8YO7 - chains A and D of the 8 polymer chains in the assembly; structure by electron microscopy, 3.16 A resolution.

== Chain A ==
Name: DNA topoisomerase medium subunit
From: Escherichia phage T4
Notes: EC 5.6.2.2
UniProtKB: P07065 (TOP5_BPT4); residue numbers follow UniProt; this construct covers 1-442
Amino-acid sequence (452 residues; row label = number of the first residue in the row):
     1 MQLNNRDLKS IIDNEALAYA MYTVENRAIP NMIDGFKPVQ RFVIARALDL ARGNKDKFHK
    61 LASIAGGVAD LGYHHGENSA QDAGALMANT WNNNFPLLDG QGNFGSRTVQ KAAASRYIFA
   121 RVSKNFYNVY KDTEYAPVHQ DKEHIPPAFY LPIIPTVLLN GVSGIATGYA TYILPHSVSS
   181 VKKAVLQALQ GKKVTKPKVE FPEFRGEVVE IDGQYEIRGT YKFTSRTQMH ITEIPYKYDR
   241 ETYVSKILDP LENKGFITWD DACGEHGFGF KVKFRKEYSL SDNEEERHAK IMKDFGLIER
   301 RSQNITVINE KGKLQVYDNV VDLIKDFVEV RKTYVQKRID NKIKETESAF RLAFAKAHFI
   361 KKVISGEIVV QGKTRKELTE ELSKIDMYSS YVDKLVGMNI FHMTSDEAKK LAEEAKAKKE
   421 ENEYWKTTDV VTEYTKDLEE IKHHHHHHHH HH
Unresolved in the structure: 443-452
Differences from the reference sequence: expression tag (443-452)

== Chain D ==
Name: DNA topoisomerase (ATP-hydrolyzing)
From: Enterobacteria phage T6
Notes: EC 5.6.2.2
UniProtKB: A0A346FJ89 (A0A346FJ89_BPT6); residues 1-605 here = UniProt positions 1-605
Amino-acid sequence (611 residues; row label = number of the first residue in the row):
     1 MIKNEIKILS DIEHIKKRSG MYIGSSANEM HERFLFGKWE SVQYVPGLVK LIDEIIDNSV
    61 DEGIRTKFKF ANKINVTIKN NQVTVEDNGR GIPQAMVKTP TGEEIPGPVA AWTIPKAGGN
   121 FGDDKERVTG GMNGVGSSLT NIFSVMFVGE TGDGQNNIVV RCSNGMENKS WETIPGKWKG
   181 TRVTFIPDFM SFETNELSQV YLDITLDRLQ TLAVVYPDIQ FTFNGKKVQG NFKKYARQYD
   241 EHAIVQEQEN CSIAVGRSPD GFRQLTYVNN IHTKNGGHHI DCVMDDICED LIPQIKRKFK
   301 IDVTKARVKE CLTIVMFVRD MKNMRFDSQT KERLTSPFGE IRSHIQLDAK KISRAILNNE
   361 AILMPIIEAA LARKLAAEKA AETKAAKKAS KAKVHKHIKA NLCGKDADTT LFLTEGDSAI
   421 GYLIDVRDKE LHGGYPLRGK VLNSWGMSYA DMLKNKELFD ICAITGLVLG EKAENLNYHN
   481 IAIMTDADHD GLGSIYPSLL GFFSNWPELF EQGRIRFVKT PVIIAHVGKK QEWFYTVAEY
   541 ESAKDALPKH SIRYIKGLGS LEKSEYREMI QNPVYDVVKL PENWKELFEM LMGDNADLRK
   601 EWMSQHHHHH H
Unresolved in the structure: 1-392, 606-611
Differences from the reference sequence: expression tag (606-611)
Ion coordination: Mg2+ near Asp488 (its only coordinating residue here)
Ligand contacts: Amsacrine (ASW; N-[4-(acridin-9-ylamino)-3-methoxyphenyl]methanesulfonamide): Arg438, Gly439, Lys456, Glu457

== Chain A / chain D interface ==
Residue-residue contacts (49):
  Met1(A) with Pro573(D), hydrogen bond (backbone-backbone)
  Gln2(A) with Pro573(D), hydrogen bond (backbone-backbone); Val574(D); Tyr575(D), hydrogen bond (backbone-backbone)
  Leu3(A) with Tyr575(D); Val577(D), hydrophobic
  Asn4(A) with Tyr575(D), hydrogen bond (backbone-backbone); Asp576(D); Val577(D), hydrogen bond (backbone-backbone)
  Asn5(A) with Val577(D); Lys579(D)
  Arg6(A) with Asp576(D); Val577(D), hydrogen bond (backbone-backbone); Val578(D); Lys579(D)
  Asp7(A) with Lys579(D); Leu580(D); Pro581(D)
  Leu8(A) with Lys579(D), hydrogen bond (backbone-backbone); Leu580(D), hydrophobic; Pro581(D); Trp584(D), hydrophobic; Phe588(D), hydrophobic
  Lys9(A) with Leu587(D)
  Ile11(A) with Val578(D), hydrophobic
  Ile12(A) with Leu587(D), hydrophobic; Leu591(D), hydrophobic; Trp602(D)
  Glu15(A) with Leu492(D); Gly493(D)
  Ala16(A) with Trp602(D)
  Leu17(A) with Trp602(D)
  Ala18(A) with His489(D)
  Tyr19(A) with Lys440(D); His489(D); Gly493(D); Ser494(D)
  Ala20(A) with Trp602(D), hydrophobic; Met603(D), hydrophobic
  Met21(A) with Met603(D), hydrophobic
  Tyr22(A) with His489(D)
  Arg27(A) with Asp490(D), salt bridge
  His74(A) with Lys556(D)
  His75(A) with Asp490(D)
  Glu143(A) with Tyr554(D)
  Thr167(A) with Met603(D)
  Gly168(A) with Lys600(D); Met603(D)
  Tyr169(A) with Lys600(D), hydrogen bond (side chain-backbone)
Interface residues without a listed pair, chain A (28 interface residues in all): Val24, Tyr73
Interface residues without a listed pair, chain D (28 interface residues in all): Tyr496, Leu500, Asn572, Arg599

== In short ==
Chain A and chain D each contribute 28 residues to their interface; the contacts include 8 hydrogen bonds and
1 salt bridge. Polar contacts include Arg27(A)-Asp490(D), Tyr169(A)-Lys600(D) and Met1(A)-Pro573(D). Ligands
of chain D: Amsacrine.
Chain A is DNA topoisomerase medium subunit (Escherichia phage T4) and chain D is DNA topoisomerase
(ATP-hydrolyzing) (Enterobacteria phage T6); the structure, structure of phage T6 topoisomerase II central
domain bound with DNA and m-AMSA, was determined by electron microscopy, deposited together with 8YLU, 8YO3,
8YO4, 8YO5, 8YOD and 8YON.
